2IFF - chains L and Y of the 3 polymer chains in the assembly; structure by X-ray diffraction, 2.65 A resolution.

Chain L:
Molecule: IGG1 hyhel-5 fab (light chain)
Organism: Mus musculus
Notes: antibody fragment or engineered binder
Sequence (212 residues; numbered 1 to 212; the number before each row is that of its first residue):
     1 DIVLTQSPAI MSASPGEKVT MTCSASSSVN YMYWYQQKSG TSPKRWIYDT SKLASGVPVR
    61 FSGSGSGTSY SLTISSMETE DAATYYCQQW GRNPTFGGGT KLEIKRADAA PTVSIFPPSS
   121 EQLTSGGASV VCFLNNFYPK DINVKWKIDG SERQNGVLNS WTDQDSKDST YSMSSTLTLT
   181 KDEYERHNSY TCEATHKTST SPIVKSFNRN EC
Sequence notes: conflict Lys-18 (Arg in 1042224), Ser-26 (Asn in 1042224), Asn-30 (Ser in 1042224), Tyr-33 (His in 1042224), Val-59 (Ala in 1042224), Thr-79 (Ala in 1042224), Gly-91 (Ser in 1042224), Arg-92 (Ser in 1042224), Asn-93 (His in 1042224), Pro-111 (Gln112 in 1042224)
Disulfide bonds: Cys-23/Cys-87, Cys-132/Cys-192

Chain Y:
Molecule: Hen egg white lysozyme
Organism: Gallus gallus
Notes: engineered mutation(s): R68K
Reference sequence: P00698 (LYSC_CHICK); residues 1-129 here correspond to UniProt positions 19-147 (UniProt number = residue number + 18)
Sequence (129 residues; each row starts with the number of its first residue):
     1 KVFGRCELAA AMKRHGLDNY RGYSLGNWVC AAKFESNFNT QATNRNTDGS TDYGILQINS
    61 RWWCNDGKTP GSRNLCNIPC SALLSSDITA SVNCAKKIVS DGNGMNAWVA WRNRCKGTDV
   121 QAWIRGCRL
Sequence notes: conflict Lys-68 (Arg86 in P00698)
Disulfide bonds: Cys-6/Cys-127, Cys-30/Cys-115, Cys-64/Cys-80, Cys-76/Cys-94

Chain L / chain Y interface:
Contacting residue pairs (13; chain L residue first):
  Asn-30(L) / Asp-48(Y)
  Tyr-31(L) / Pro-70(Y)
  Asp-49(L) / Pro-70(Y)
  Trp-90(L) / Arg-45(Y)  hydrogen bond (backbone-side chain)
  Trp-90(L) / Gly-49(Y)
  Trp-90(L) / Lys-68(Y)
  Gly-91(L) / Arg-45(Y)  hydrogen bond (backbone-side chain)
  Gly-91(L) / Asn-46(Y)
  Gly-91(L) / Thr-47(Y)
  Arg-92(L) / Arg-45(Y)  hydrogen bond (side chain-backbone)
  Arg-92(L) / Asn-46(Y)  hydrogen bond (backbone-backbone)
  Arg-92(L) / Thr-47(Y)
  Pro-94(L) / Arg-45(Y)
Also at the interface, not in a pair above, chain L (8 interface residues in all): Tyr-33

In short:
Chain L and chain Y form an interface of 8 and 7 residues respectively, with 4 hydrogen bonds. Polar pairs
include Trp-90(L)/Arg-45(Y), Gly-91(L)/Arg-45(Y) and Arg-92(L)/Arg-45(Y).
Chain L is IGG1 hyhel-5 fab (light chain) (Mus musculus) and chain Y is Hen egg white lysozyme (Gallus
gallus); the structure, Structure of an antibody-lysozyme complex: effect of a conservative mutation, was
determined by X-ray diffraction.
